Entry 8RHI (X-ray diffraction, 1.98 A resolution); this record covers chains A and B.

== Chain A (and B) ==
Protein: LysM peptidoglycan-binding domain-containing protein
Source organism: Pseudomonas aeruginosa
Notes: EC 4.2.2.-; chain B of this document is another copy of the same molecule, construct and numbering; everything in this record applies to it too
UniProtKB: A0A0C7CWY9 (A0A0C7CWY9_PSEAI); residues 76-393 here = UniProt positions 76-393
Amino-acid sequence (338 residues; numbered 56 to 393; the number before each row is that of its first residue):
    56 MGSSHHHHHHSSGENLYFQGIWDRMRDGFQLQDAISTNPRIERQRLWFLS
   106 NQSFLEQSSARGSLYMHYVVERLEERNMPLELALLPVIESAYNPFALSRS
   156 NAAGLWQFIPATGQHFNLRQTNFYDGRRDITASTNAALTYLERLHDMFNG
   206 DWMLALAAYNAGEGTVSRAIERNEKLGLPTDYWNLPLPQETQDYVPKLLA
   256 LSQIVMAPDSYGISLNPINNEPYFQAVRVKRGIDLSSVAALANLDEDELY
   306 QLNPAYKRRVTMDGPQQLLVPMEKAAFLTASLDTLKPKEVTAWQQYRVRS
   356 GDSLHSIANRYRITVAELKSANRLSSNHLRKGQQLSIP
Not modelled in the structure: 56-62, 339-393 (chain B: 56-62, 319-320, 338-393)
Sequence notes: initiating methionine (56); expression tag (57-75)
Metal / ion sites: Zn2+ site 1: His63, His65 (shared with His170(B) of chain B); Zn2+ site 2: His64, Asp82, Asp318; Zn2+ site 3: His170 (shared with His64(B) of chain B); Zn2+ site 4: Glu197, Asp201 (shared with Glu197(B), Asp201(B) of chain B); Zn2+ site 5 near His200 (its only coordinating residue here); Zn2+ site 6: Glu226, Glu229
Small-molecule neighbours: bulgecin a (BLG; 4-O-(4-O-sulfonyl-N-acetylglucosamininyl)-5-methylhydroxy-L-proline-taurine): Glu144, Ser153, Arg154, Ser155, Ala157, Trp161, Gln162, Phe163, Ile164, Thr167, Tyr195, Tyr214, Asn215, Ala216, Gly217, Glu218, Glu245, Tyr249

== How chain A and chain B interact ==
Residue-residue contacts (49):
  His63(A) - His170(B)
  His63(A) - Arg198(B)
  His65(A) - His170(B)  hydrogen bond
  His65(A) - Phe171(B)
  His65(A) - Asn172(B)  hydrogen bond (backbone-side chain)
  Ser66(A) - Asn172(B)  hydrogen bond (backbone-side chain)
  Ser67(A) - Phe171(B)  hydrogen bond (side chain-backbone)
  Ser67(A) - Asn172(B)
  Glu69(A) - Asn172(B)  hydrogen bond
  Glu69(A) - Arg174(B)  salt bridge
  Leu71(A) - Arg283(B)
  Leu71(A) - Gln321(B)
  Leu71(A) - Gln322(B)
  Glu130(A) - Glu130(B)
  Glu130(A) - Arg131(B)  hydrogen bond (backbone-side chain)
  Glu130(A) - Asn190(B)
  Glu130(A) - Thr194(B)  hydrogen bond (backbone-side chain)
  Arg131(A) - Glu130(B)  hydrogen bond (side chain-backbone)
  Arg131(A) - Arg131(B)
  Arg131(A) - Thr194(B)
  Asn132(A) - Thr194(B)
  His170(A) - His64(B)  hydrogen bond
  Phe171(A) - His64(B)
  Asn172(A) - His63(B)
  Asn172(A) - His64(B)  hydrogen bond (side chain-backbone)
  Asn172(A) - Ser66(B)  hydrogen bond
  Asn172(A) - Glu69(B)  hydrogen bond
  Arg174(A) - Ser66(B)  hydrogen bond
  Arg174(A) - Gly68(B)
  Arg174(A) - Glu69(B)
  Asn190(A) - Glu130(B)
  Thr194(A) - Glu130(B)  hydrogen bond (side chain-backbone)
  Thr194(A) - Arg131(B)
  Thr194(A) - Asn132(B)
  Glu197(A) - Glu197(B)
  Glu197(A) - Asp201(B)
  Arg198(A) - Asn132(B)  hydrogen bond
  Asp201(A) - Glu197(B)
  Asp201(A) - Asp201(B)
  Asn275(A) - Arg283(B)
  Glu276(A) - Arg283(B)
  Glu276(A) - Lys285(B)  salt bridge
  Pro277(A) - Arg283(B)
  Gln280(A) - Gln280(B)
  Arg283(A) - Glu276(B)  salt bridge
  Pro320(A) - Ser67(B)
  Gln321(A) - Leu71(B)
  Ala331(A) - Ala331(B)
  Thr334(A) - Ala331(B)
Other interface residues (no listed pair), chain A (32 interface residues in all): Tyr72, His200, Met327, Ala335, Asp338
Other interface residues (no listed pair), chain B (36 interface residues in all): His65, Leu173, Ala187, His200, Pro277, Ala281, Met317, Met327, Thr334, Ala335

== Summary ==
The interface between chain A and chain B involves 32 residues on one side and 36 on the other; the contacts
include 15 hydrogen bonds and 3 salt bridges. Polar contacts include Glu69(A)-Arg174(B), Glu276(A)-Lys285(B)
and Arg283(A)-Glu276(B). Ligands of chain A: bulgecin a.
Both chains are LysM peptidoglycan-binding domain-containing protein (Pseudomonas aeruginosa). Entry 8RHI
(Lytic Transglycosylase MltD of Pseudomonas aeruginosa in a ternary complex bound to Bulgecin A and
chito-tetraose) was determined by X-ray diffraction, deposited together with 8RHE and 8RHF.
